9B1A - chains C and D of the 4 polymer chains in the assembly; structure by electron microscopy, 2.30 A resolution.

# Chain C
Protein: viral protein 2
Source organism: enterovirus D68
UniProt: A0A0A7X639 (A0A0A7X639_9ENTO); residues 1-248 here correspond to UniProt positions 70-317 (UniProt number = residue number + 69)
Amino-acid sequence (248 residues; row label = number of the first residue in the row):
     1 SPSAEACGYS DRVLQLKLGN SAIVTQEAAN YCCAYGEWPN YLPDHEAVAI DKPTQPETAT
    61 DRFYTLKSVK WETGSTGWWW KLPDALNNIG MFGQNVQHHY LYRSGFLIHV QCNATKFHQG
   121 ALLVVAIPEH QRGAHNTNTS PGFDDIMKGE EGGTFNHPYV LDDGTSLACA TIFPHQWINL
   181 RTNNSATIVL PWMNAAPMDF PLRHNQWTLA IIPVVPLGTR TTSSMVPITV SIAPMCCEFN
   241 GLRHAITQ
Not modelled in the structure: 1-9, 248

# Chain D
Protein: Capsid protein VP4
Source organism: enterovirus D68
UniProt: Q68T42 (POLG_HED68); residues 0-68 here correspond to UniProt positions 1-69 (UniProt number = residue number + 1)
Amino-acid sequence (69 residues; numbered 0 to 68; the number before each row is that of its first residue; numbering starts at 0):
     0 MGAQVTRQQT GTHENANIAT NGSHITYNQI NFYKDSYAAS ASKQDFSQDP SKFTEPVVEG
    60 LKAGAPVLK
Not modelled in the structure: 0-28, 68
UniProt features mapped onto this chain:
  - site: Lys68 (Cleavage)
  - lipidation: Gly1 (N-myristoyl glycine)

# How chain C and chain D interact
Residue-residue contacts (14; chain C residue first):
  Asp11(C) with Val66(D); Leu67(D)
  Asn30(C) with Val56(D); Val57(D), hydrogen bond (side chain-backbone); Glu58(D), hydrogen bond (side chain-backbone)
  Tyr31(C) with Pro55(D); Val56(D); Val57(D), hydrogen bond (backbone-backbone)
  Cys32(C) with Pro55(D)
  Cys33(C) with Pro55(D), hydrogen bond (backbone-backbone); Val57(D), hydrophobic
  Tyr35(C) with Lys51(D); Phe52(D), hydrophobic
  Thr182(C) with Leu67(D)
Also at the interface, not in a pair above, chain C (9 interface residues in all): Ala29, Gly36

# In short
The interface between chain C and chain D involves 9 residues on one side and 8 on the other, with 4 hydrogen
bonds. Among the polar pairs are Asn30(C)-Val57(D), Asn30(C)-Glu58(D) and Tyr31(C)-Val57(D).
Here chain C is viral protein 2 and chain D is Capsid protein VP4, both from enterovirus D68. Entry 9B1A
(EV-D68 in complex with inhibitor Jun11-69-5) was determined by electron microscopy.
